1XEX - chains A and B; structure by X-ray diffraction, 2.50 A resolution.

# Chain A
Molecule: SMC protein
From: Pyrococcus furiosus
Notes: fragment: SMC_N-terminal fragment (residue 1-182)
Sequence (182 residues; each row starts with the number of its first residue):
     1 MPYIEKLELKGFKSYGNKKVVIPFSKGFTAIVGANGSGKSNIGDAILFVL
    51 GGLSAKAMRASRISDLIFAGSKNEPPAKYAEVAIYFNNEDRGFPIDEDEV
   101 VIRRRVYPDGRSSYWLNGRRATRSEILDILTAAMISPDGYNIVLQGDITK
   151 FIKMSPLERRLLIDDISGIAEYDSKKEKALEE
Not modelled in the structure: 1, 168-182
Bound ions: Mg2+: S40, Q145 (together with ATP)
Small-molecule neighbours: ATP (adenosine-5'-triphosphate): K13, S14, A34, N35, G36, S37, G38, K39, S40, N41, R59, D65, L66, I67, F68, A69, Q145
What the authors report for this chain:
  - Mg2+ coordination: S40, Q145
  - binding site for ATP: R59
  - conformationally variable residues (loop rearrangement): R59
  - catalytic residues: R59 (proposed by the authors, not directly observed)
  - mutagenesis - K39A: abolished catalytic activity
  - mutagenesis - R59A: unchanged catalytic activity
  - mutagenesis - R59A: abolished catalytic activity on DNA
  - mutagenesis - R59A: decreased catalytic activity on SMCcd:ScpA
  - mutagenesis - K39A: decreased binding to ATP
  - mutagenesis - R59A: unchanged binding to ATP

# Chain B
Molecule: SMC protein
From: Pyrococcus furiosus
Notes: fragment: SMC_C-terminal fragment (residue 1006-1177)
Sequence (172 residues; row label = number of the first residue in the row):
  1006 EKEKKNVFMRTFEAISRNFSEIFAKLSPGGSARLILENPEDPFSGGLEIE
  1056 AKPAGKDVKRIEAMSGGEKALTALAFVFAIQKFKPAPFYLFDQIDAHLDD
  1106 ANVKRVADLIKESSKESQFIVITLRDVMMANADKIIGVSMRDGVSKVVSL
  1156 SLEKAMKILEEIRKKQGWEHGN
Not modelled in the structure: 1006-1008, 1045-1047, 1173-1177
Differences from the reference sequence: engineered mutation Q1098 (Glu in 28375557)
Small-molecule neighbours: ATP (adenosine-5'-triphosphate): K1061, K1064, S1070, G1071, G1072, E1073, Q1098, L1129, M1145
What the authors report for this chain:
  - Mg2+ coordination through a water molecule: D1097
  - binding site for ATP: G1072
  - self-association interface (contacts with another copy of this molecule); pairs are residue here / residue on that copy: A1101-A1101 (hydrophobic contact)
  - catalytic residues: H1102
  - mutagenesis - E1098Q: decreased catalytic activity
  - mutagenesis - S1070R: abolished catalytic activity
  - mutagenesis - S1070R, E1098Q: unchanged binding to ATP

# How chain A and chain B interact
Residue-residue contacts (122; chain A residue first):
  P2(A) - P1092(B)
  Y3(A) - Q1123(B)
  I4(A) - F1093(B)  hydrophobic
  I4(A) - Q1123(B)  hydrogen bond (backbone-side chain)
  S14(A) - M1145(B)
  S14(A) - G1148(B)
  S14(A) - V1149(B)
  S14(A) - S1150(B)  hydrogen bond
  Y15(A) - V1143(B)
  Y15(A) - S1150(B)
  G16(A) - V1149(B)
  I22(A) - V1152(B)  hydrophobic
  P23(A) - I1141(B)
  P23(A) - S1154(B)
  F24(A) - Q1123(B)
  F24(A) - I1125(B)  hydrophobic
  S25(A) - Q1123(B)  hydrogen bond (backbone-side chain)
  S25(A) - D1138(B)
  S25(A) - K1139(B)
  K26(A) - Q1123(B)
  G27(A) - S1119(B)
  G27(A) - Q1123(B)
  G27(A) - F1124(B)  hydrogen bond (backbone-backbone)
  G27(A) - D1138(B)
  F28(A) - I1115(B)  hydrophobic
  F28(A) - S1119(B)  hydrogen bond (backbone-side chain)
  F28(A) - F1124(B)
  F28(A) - V1126(B)  hydrophobic
  F28(A) - M1133(B)  hydrophobic
  F28(A) - N1136(B)
  F28(A) - A1137(B)
  F28(A) - D1138(B)  hydrogen bond (backbone-side chain)
  F28(A) - K1139(B)  hydrogen bond (backbone-backbone)
  T29(A) - F1124(B)  hydrogen bond (backbone-backbone)
  T29(A) - I1125(B)
  T29(A) - V1126(B)  hydrogen bond (backbone-backbone)
  T29(A) - K1139(B)
  T29(A) - I1141(B)
  A30(A) - V1126(B)
  A30(A) - M1134(B)  hydrophobic
  A30(A) - A1137(B)  hydrophobic
  A30(A) - K1139(B)  hydrogen bond (backbone-backbone)
  A30(A) - I1140(B)
  A30(A) - I1141(B)  hydrogen bond (backbone-backbone)
  I31(A) - I1125(B)  hydrophobic
  I31(A) - V1126(B)  hydrogen bond (backbone-backbone)
  I31(A) - I1127(B)
  I31(A) - T1128(B)  hydrogen bond (backbone-backbone)
  I31(A) - I1141(B)
  I31(A) - V1143(B)  hydrophobic
  V32(A) - T1128(B)
  V32(A) - M1134(B)  hydrophobic
  V32(A) - I1140(B)  hydrophobic
  V32(A) - I1141(B)  hydrogen bond (backbone-backbone)
  V32(A) - G1142(B)
  V32(A) - V1143(B)  hydrogen bond (backbone-backbone)
  G33(A) - L1129(B)
  G33(A) - V1143(B)
  N35(A) - L1129(B)
  G36(A) - M1145(B)
  S37(A) - V1143(B)
  S37(A) - S1144(B)
  S37(A) - M1145(B)
  S37(A) - S1150(B)  hydrogen bond (backbone-side chain)
  G38(A) - V1143(B)
  G38(A) - S1150(B)
  K39(A) - I1127(B)
  K39(A) - L1129(B)
  K39(A) - V1143(B)
  S40(A) - D1097(B)  hydrogen bond
  I42(A) - V1143(B)  hydrophobic
  G43(A) - L1095(B)
  I46(A) - F1093(B)  hydrophobic
  L50(A) - F1093(B)  hydrophobic
  S71(A) - D1147(B)
  K72(A) - D1147(B)
  A133(A) - P1092(B)
  M134(A) - P1090(B)
  M134(A) - A1091(B)
  M134(A) - P1092(B)
  I135(A) - P1092(B)  hydrophobic
  S136(A) - K1089(B)
  D138(A) - K1089(B)
  G139(A) - K1089(B)
  Y140(A) - I1085(B)  hydrophobic
  Y140(A) - Q1086(B)  hydrogen bond (backbone-side chain)
  N141(A) - A1091(B)
  N141(A) - F1093(B)  hydrogen bond (side chain-backbone)
  N141(A) - Y1094(B)
  N141(A) - L1095(B)  hydrogen bond (backbone-backbone)
  I142(A) - L1095(B)
  V143(A) - Q1086(B)
  V143(A) - L1095(B)  hydrogen bond (backbone-backbone)
  V143(A) - F1096(B)  hydrophobic
  V143(A) - D1097(B)  hydrogen bond (backbone-backbone)
  L144(A) - D1097(B)
  Q145(A) - D1097(B)
  Q145(A) - Q1098(B)
  T149(A) - H1102(B)
  F151(A) - F1081(B)  hydrophobic
  I152(A) - A1078(B)  hydrophobic
  P156(A) - G1051(B)
  P156(A) - L1052(B)  hydrogen bond (backbone-backbone)
  P156(A) - E1053(B)
  P156(A) - R1065(B)
  L157(A) - G1050(B)
  R159(A) - L1052(B)
  R159(A) - I1054(B)
  R159(A) - I1066(B)
  R160(A) - F1013(B)
  R160(A) - F1048(B)  hydrogen bond (side chain-backbone)
  R160(A) - S1049(B)
  R160(A) - G1050(B)  hydrogen bond (side chain-backbone)
  R160(A) - G1051(B)
  R160(A) - L1052(B)
  I163(A) - F1013(B)  hydrophobic
  I163(A) - I1020(B)  hydrophobic
  D164(A) - F1013(B)
  I166(A) - I1020(B)  hydrophobic
  I166(A) - I1085(B)  hydrophobic
  I166(A) - F1088(B)  hydrophobic
  S167(A) - T1016(B)  hydrogen bond
Also at the interface, not in a pair above, chain A (61 interface residues in all): V20, V21, A34, F68, N73, E74, F86, I148
Also at the interface, not in a pair above, chain B (66 interface residues in all): F1017, E1067, K1074, A1075, L1079, V1082, I1099, A1112, K1116, S1122, K1151

# Overview
The interface between chain A and chain B involves 61 residues on one side and 66 on the other, with 26
hydrogen bonds. Polar pairs include I4(A)-Q1123(B), S14(A)-S1150(B) and S25(A)-Q1123(B). The paper reports
catalytic residues R59(A) and H1102(B); K39A of chain A abolishes catalytic activity; 4 substitutions were
tested in all.
Here chain A is SMC protein and chain B is SMC protein, both from Pyrococcus furiosus. Entry 1XEX (Structural
biochemistry of ATP-driven dimerization and DNA stimulated activation of SMC ATPases) was determined by X-ray
diffraction together with 1XEW from the same study.
